Entry 6RO0 (X-ray diffraction, 2.13 A resolution); this record covers chains C and E of the 12 polymer chains in the assembly.

[Chain C]
Protein: Islet-activating protein S3
Organism: Bordetella pertussis
UniProtKB: Q546I1 (Q546I1_BORPT); residues -27 to 199 here correspond to UniProt positions 1-227 (UniProt number = residue number + 28)
Chain sequence (227 residues; each row starts with the number of its first residue; numbers below 1 keep their minus sign (Met-27 is residue -27)):
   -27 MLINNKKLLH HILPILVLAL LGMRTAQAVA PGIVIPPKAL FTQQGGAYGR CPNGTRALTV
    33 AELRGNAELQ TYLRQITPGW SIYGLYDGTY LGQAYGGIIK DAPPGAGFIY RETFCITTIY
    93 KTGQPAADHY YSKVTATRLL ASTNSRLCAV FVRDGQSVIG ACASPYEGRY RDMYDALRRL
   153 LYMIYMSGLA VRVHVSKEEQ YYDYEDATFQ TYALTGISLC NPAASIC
Disordered / not traced: -27 to 2
Disulfides: Cys23-Cys87, Cys120-Cys134, Cys192-Cys199

[Chain E]
Protein: Islet-activating protein S4
Organism: Bordetella pertussis
UniProtKB: C0MPK8 (C0MPK8_BORPT); residues -41 to 110 here correspond to UniProt positions 1-152 (UniProt number = residue number + 42)
Chain sequence (152 residues; each row starts with the number of its first residue; numbers below 1 keep their minus sign (Met-41 is residue -41)):
   -41 MLRRFPTRTT APGQGGARRS RVRALAWLLA SGAMTHLSPA LADVPYVLVK TNMVVTSVAM
    19 KPYEVTPTRM LVCGIAAKLG AAASSPDAHV PFCFGKDLKR PGSSPMEVML RAVFMQQRPL
    79 RMFLGPKQLT FEGKPALELI RMVECSGKQD CP
Disordered / not traced: -41 to 0
Disulfides: Cys31-Cys51, Cys103-Cys109

[How chain C and chain E interact]
Pairs across the interface (65):
  Tyr20(C) - Pro3(E)
  Tyr20(C) - Tyr4(E)
  Tyr20(C) - Val5(E)  hydrogen bond (backbone-backbone)
  Gly21(C) - Val5(E)
  Arg22(C) - Val5(E)
  Arg22(C) - Pro84(E)
  Arg22(C) - Ile98(E)
  Arg28(C) - Arg99(E)
  Tyr58(C) - Arg79(E)  hydrogen bond
  Tyr58(C) - Phe81(E)  hydrophobic
  Pro76(C) - Val7(E)
  Gly77(C) - Val7(E)
  Phe80(C) - Tyr4(E)
  Phe80(C) - Val5(E)
  Phe80(C) - Val7(E)  hydrophobic
  Phe80(C) - Phe81(E)  hydrophobic
  Ile81(C) - Tyr4(E)
  Arg110(C) - Arg79(E)
  Arg110(C) - Glu102(E)
  Arg110(C) - Ser104(E)
  Leu111(C) - Met67(E)
  Leu111(C) - Ala70(E)  hydrophobic
  Leu111(C) - Val101(E)
  Leu111(C) - Glu102(E)  hydrogen bond (backbone-side chain)
  Leu112(C) - Met67(E)
  Leu112(C) - Arg99(E)
  Leu112(C) - Met100(E)
  Leu112(C) - Val101(E)  hydrophobic
  Ala113(C) - Pro63(E)
  Ala113(C) - Met64(E)
  Ala113(C) - Met67(E)
  Ala113(C) - Arg99(E)
  Ala113(C) - Met100(E)  hydrogen bond (backbone-backbone)
  Ser114(C) - Met64(E)
  Ser114(C) - Ile98(E)
  Ser114(C) - Arg99(E)
  Thr115(C) - Met64(E)
  Thr115(C) - Ile98(E)  hydrogen bond (side chain-backbone)
  Ser117(C) - Pro63(E)
  Arg118(C) - Pro63(E)
  Leu119(C) - Pro63(E)
  Leu119(C) - Val66(E)  hydrophobic
  Pro137(C) - Arg58(E)  hydrogen bond (backbone-side chain)
  Pro137(C) - Pro63(E)
  Tyr138(C) - Arg58(E)
  Tyr138(C) - Ser62(E)
  Tyr138(C) - Pro63(E)
  Tyr146(C) - Ser61(E)  hydrogen bond (side chain-backbone)
  Tyr146(C) - Ser62(E)
  Tyr146(C) - Pro63(E)
  Tyr146(C) - Val66(E)
  Arg150(C) - Ser61(E)
  Arg150(C) - Val66(E)
  Tyr154(C) - Val66(E)
  Tyr154(C) - Arg69(E)  hydrogen bond
  Tyr154(C) - Ala70(E)
  Tyr154(C) - Met73(E)
  Tyr157(C) - Ala70(E)  hydrophobic
  Tyr157(C) - Arg76(E)  hydrogen bond
  Tyr157(C) - Glu102(E)  hydrogen bond
  Met158(C) - Met73(E)  hydrophobic
  Met158(C) - Gln74(E)  hydrogen bond (backbone-side chain)
  Asp175(C) - Arg99(E)  hydrogen bond (backbone-side chain)
  Glu177(C) - Arg79(E)  salt bridge
  Glu177(C) - Arg99(E)  salt bridge
Also at the interface, not in a pair above, chain C (30 interface residues in all): Arg143, Asp147, Tyr176
Also at the interface, not in a pair above, chain E (29 interface residues in all): Gly60, Gly83, Leu97, Asp108
From the paper, about this interface:
  - interface residues, chain C: Gln15(C)
  - interface residues, chain E: Leu82(E)

[Summary]
The interface between chain C and chain E involves 30 residues on one side and 29 on the other; the contacts
include 12 hydrogen bonds and 2 salt bridges. Among the polar pairs are Glu177(C)-Arg79(E), Glu177(C)-Arg99(E)
and Tyr58(C)-Arg79(E). From the paper: interface residues Gln15(C) and Leu82(E).
Here chain C is Islet-activating protein S3 and chain E is Islet-activating protein S4, both from Bordetella
pertussis. Entry 6RO0 (Crystal structure of genetically detoxified pertussis toxin gdpt) was determined by
X-ray diffraction.
